8JJB - chains D and E of the 6 polymer chains in the assembly; structure by X-ray diffraction, 2.68 A resolution.

== Chain D ==
Protein: Tubulin beta chain
Organism: Sus scrofa
UniProt: P02554 (TBB_PIG); the author numbering skips numbers that UniProt does not, so the offset changes along the chain: 1-358 = UniProt 1-358; 367-439 = UniProt 359-431
Chain sequence (431 residues; row label = number of the first residue in the row; note: 8 numbers in that range are skipped by the numbering (no residue carries them; nothing is unmodelled there)):
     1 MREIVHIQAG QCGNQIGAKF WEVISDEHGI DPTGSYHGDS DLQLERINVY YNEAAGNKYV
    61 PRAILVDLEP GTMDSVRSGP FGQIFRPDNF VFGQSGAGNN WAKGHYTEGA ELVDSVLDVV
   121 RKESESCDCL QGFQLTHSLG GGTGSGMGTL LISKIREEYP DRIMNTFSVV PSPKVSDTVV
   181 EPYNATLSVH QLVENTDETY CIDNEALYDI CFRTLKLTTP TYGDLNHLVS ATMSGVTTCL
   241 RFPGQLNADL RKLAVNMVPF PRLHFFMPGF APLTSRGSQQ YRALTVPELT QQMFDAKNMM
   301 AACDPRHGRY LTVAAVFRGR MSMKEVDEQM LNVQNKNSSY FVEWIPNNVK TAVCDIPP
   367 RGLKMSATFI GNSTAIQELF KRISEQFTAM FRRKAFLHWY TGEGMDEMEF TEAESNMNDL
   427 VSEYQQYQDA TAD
Not modelled in the structure: 276-283
Ion coordination: Mg2+: Glu69 (together with GTP)
Ligand contacts:
  - GTP (guanosine-5'-triphosphate): Gly10, Gln11, Cys12, Gln15, Asp67, Glu69, Ala97, Gly98, Asn99, Ser138, Gly140, Gly141, Gly142, Thr143, Gly144, Ser145, Pro171, Val175, Ser176, Glu181, Asn204, Tyr222, Leu225, Asn226
  - USI (N4-(1H-indol-5-ylmethyl)-6-(3-methoxyphenyl)pyrimidine-2,4-diamine): Ile4, Tyr50, Gln134, Asn165, Phe167, Glu198, Tyr200, Val236, Thr237, Cys239, Leu240, Leu246, Leu250, Leu253, Ala254, Asn256, Met257, Phe266, Ala314, Val316, Lys350, Ala352, Ile376

== Chain E ==
Protein: Stathmin-4
Organism: Rattus norvegicus
UniProt: P63043 (STMN4_RAT); residues -43 to 145 here correspond to UniProt positions 1-189 (UniProt number = residue number + 44)
Chain sequence (189 residues; numbered -43 to 145; the number before each row is that of its first residue; numbers below 1 keep their minus sign (Met-43 is residue -43)):
   -43 MTLAAYKEKM KELPLVSLFC SCFLSDPLNK SSYKYEADTV DLNWCVISDM EVIELNKCTS
    17 GQSFEVILKP PSFDGVPEFN ASLPRRRDPS LEEIQKKLEA AEERRKYQEA ELLKHLAEKR
    77 EHEREVIQKA IEENNNFIKM AKEKLAQKME SNKENREAHL AAMLERLQEK DKHAEEVRKN
   137 KELKEEASR
Not modelled in the structure: -43 to 5, 29-43, 144-145

== How chain D and chain E interact ==
Contacting residue pairs - 22 pairs, chain D then chain E:
  Tyr106(D) with His129(E), hydrogen bond; Ala130(E), hydrophobic; Val133(E), hydrophobic; Arg134(E), hydrogen bond (backbone-side chain)
  Ala110(D) with Arg134(E)
  Ser153(D) with Leu123(E); Lys126(E)
  Lys154(D) with Asp127(E), salt bridge
  Arg156(D) with Met119(E); Leu123(E)
  Glu157(D) with Leu120(E); Leu123(E); Asp127(E)
  Pro160(D) with Met119(E), hydrophobic
  Gln191(D) with Lys126(E), hydrogen bond
  Gly408(D) with Lys137(E)
  Glu409(D) with Val133(E); Lys137(E), salt bridge
  Gly410(D) with Val133(E); Asn136(E); Lys137(E)
  Glu415(D) with His129(E), salt bridge
Interface residues without a listed pair, chain D (16 interface residues in all): Thr107, Asp161, Asn195, Met411
Interface residues without a listed pair, chain E (12 interface residues in all): Arg112

== In short ==
The interface between chain D and chain E involves 16 residues on one side and 12 on the other; the contacts
include 3 hydrogen bonds and 3 salt bridges. Polar contacts include Lys154(D)-Asp127(E), Glu409(D)-Lys137(E)
and Glu415(D)-His129(E). Ligands of chain D: GTP and compound USI.
Chain D is Tubulin beta chain (Sus scrofa) and chain E is Stathmin-4 (Rattus norvegicus); the structure,
Crystal structure of T2R-TTL-Y61 complex, was determined by X-ray diffraction, deposited together with 8JJC.
